Entry 2OKE (X-ray diffraction, 2.50 A resolution); this record covers chains B and C of the 3 polymer chains in the assembly.

== Chain B (and C) ==
Name: Deoxyuridine 5'-triphosphate nucleotidohydrolase
Organism: Vaccinia virus
Notes: EC 3.6.1.23; chain C of this document is another copy of the same molecule, construct and numbering; everything in this record applies to it too
Sequence (147 residues; row label = number of the first residue in the row):
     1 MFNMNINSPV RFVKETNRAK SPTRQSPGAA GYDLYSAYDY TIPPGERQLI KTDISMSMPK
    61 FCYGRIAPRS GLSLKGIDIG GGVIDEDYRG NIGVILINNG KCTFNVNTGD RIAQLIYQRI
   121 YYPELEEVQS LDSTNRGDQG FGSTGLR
Not modelled in the structure: 1-8, 132-147
Differences from the reference sequence: engineered mutation Gly28 (Phe in 29692147)
Bound ions: Mg2+: Gln25 (together with DUP)
Ligand contacts:
  - DUP (2'-deoxyuridine 5'-alpha,beta-imido-triphosphate), molecule 1: Gln25, Asp33, Arg69, Ser70, Gly71, Arg111, Gln114
  - DUP, molecule 2: Ile66, Gly80, Gly81, Gly82, Val83, Ile84, Asp85, Tyr88, Asn91, Ile92, Gly93, Ile95

== Chain B / chain C interface ==
Residue-residue contacts (63):
  Pro9(B) - Glu124(C)
  Val10(B) - Pro123(C)  hydrophobic
  Val10(B) - Glu124(C)  hydrogen bond (backbone-backbone)
  Val10(B) - Leu125(C)
  Val10(B) - Glu126(C)  hydrogen bond (backbone-backbone)
  Arg11(B) - Glu126(C)
  Arg11(B) - Val128(C)
  Arg11(B) - Leu131(C)
  Phe12(B) - Glu126(C)  hydrogen bond (backbone-backbone)
  Phe12(B) - Glu127(C)
  Phe12(B) - Val128(C)  hydrogen bond (backbone-backbone)
  Val13(B) - Val128(C)
  Val13(B) - Gln129(C)
  Val13(B) - Ser130(C)
  Val13(B) - Leu131(C)  hydrophobic
  Lys14(B) - Glu127(C)  salt bridge
  Pro22(B) - Leu125(C)
  Arg24(B) - Tyr122(C)
  Ser26(B) - Asp87(C)  hydrogen bond
  Gly28(B) - Asp85(C)
  Gly28(B) - Glu86(C)  hydrogen bond (backbone-backbone)
  Gly28(B) - Asp87(C)  hydrogen bond (backbone-side chain)
  Gly28(B) - Tyr122(C)
  Ala29(B) - Asp85(C)
  Ala29(B) - Asp87(C)
  Ala29(B) - Tyr122(C)
  Ala30(B) - Tyr63(C)  hydrophobic
  Ala30(B) - Val83(C)  hydrophobic
  Ala30(B) - Asp85(C)  hydrogen bond (backbone-side chain)
  Ala30(B) - Ile120(C)
  Tyr32(B) - Tyr122(C)
  Tyr32(B) - Pro123(C)  hydrogen bond (side chain-backbone)
  Ser55(B) - Leu131(C)
  Met56(B) - Leu131(C)
  Ser57(B) - Leu131(C)
  Lys60(B) - Tyr121(C)
  Cys62(B) - Tyr121(C)  hydrophobic
  Arg65(B) - Tyr63(C)  hydrogen bond
  Arg65(B) - Arg65(C)
  Ala67(B) - Val83(C)  hydrophobic
  Pro68(B) - Gly81(C)
  Ser73(B) - Arg47(C)  hydrogen bond (backbone-side chain)
  Ser73(B) - Gly81(C)  hydrogen bond (side chain-backbone)
  Leu74(B) - Ile95(C)  hydrophobic
  Gly76(B) - Arg47(C)
  Asp78(B) - Arg47(C)  salt bridge
  Asp78(B) - Ile97(C)
  Arg89(B) - Leu131(C)
  Asn99(B) - Arg47(C)
  Lys101(B) - Gly45(C)  hydrogen bond (side chain-backbone)
  Lys101(B) - Glu46(C)  salt bridge
  Gln114(B) - Val83(C)
  Ile116(B) - Tyr63(C)
  Ile116(B) - Ile120(C)  hydrophobic
  Tyr117(B) - Ile120(C)
  Tyr117(B) - Tyr121(C)  hydrogen bond (backbone-backbone)
  Tyr117(B) - Leu125(C)
  Gln118(B) - Tyr63(C)  hydrogen bond
  Gln118(B) - Gln118(C)  hydrogen bond
  Gln118(B) - Arg119(C)
  Arg119(B) - Arg119(C)  hydrogen bond (backbone-backbone)
  Arg119(B) - Ile120(C)
  Arg119(B) - Tyr121(C)  hydrogen bond
Interface residues without a listed pair, chain B (37 interface residues in all): Ser21, Pro59, Phe61, Ile77
Interface residues without a listed pair, chain C (28 interface residues in all): Leu49, Gly80

== Overview ==
The interface between chain B and chain C involves 37 residues on one side and 28 on the other, with 18
hydrogen bonds and 3 salt bridges. Polar pairs include Lys14(B)-Glu127(C), Asp78(B)-Arg47(C) and
Lys101(B)-Glu46(C). Chain B binds compound DUP.
Chain B and chain C are both Deoxyuridine 5'-triphosphate nucleotidohydrolase (Vaccinia virus); the structure,
High Resolution Crystal Structures of Vaccinia Virus dUTPase, was determined by X-ray diffraction (same
publication as 2OKB, 2OKD, 2OL0 and 2OL1).
